PDB entry 5JCN | X-ray diffraction, 2.29 A resolution | chain A

# Chain A
Molecule: Os09g0567300 protein
Organism: Oryza sativa subsp. japonica
Reference sequence: Q652L6 (Q652L6_ORYSJ); residues 1-435 here = UniProt positions 1-435
Amino-acid sequence (451 residues; each row starts with the number of its first residue; numbers below 1 keep their minus sign (His-15 is residue -15)):
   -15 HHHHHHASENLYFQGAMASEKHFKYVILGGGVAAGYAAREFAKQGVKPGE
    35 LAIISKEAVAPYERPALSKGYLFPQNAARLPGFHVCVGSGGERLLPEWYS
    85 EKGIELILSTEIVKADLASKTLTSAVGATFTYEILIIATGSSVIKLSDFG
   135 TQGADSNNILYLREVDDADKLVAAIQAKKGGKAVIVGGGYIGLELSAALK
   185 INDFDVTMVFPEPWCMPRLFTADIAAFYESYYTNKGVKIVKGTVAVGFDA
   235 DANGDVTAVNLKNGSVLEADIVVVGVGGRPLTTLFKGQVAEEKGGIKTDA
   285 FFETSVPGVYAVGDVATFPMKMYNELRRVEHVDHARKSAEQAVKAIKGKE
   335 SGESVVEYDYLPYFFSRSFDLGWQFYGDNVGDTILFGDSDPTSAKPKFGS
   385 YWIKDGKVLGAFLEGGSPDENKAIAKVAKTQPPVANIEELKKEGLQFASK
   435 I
Disordered / not traced: -15 to 3, 419-421
Sequence notes: expression tag (-15 to 0); engineered mutation Phe349 (Tyr in Q652L6)
Ligand contacts:
  - ascorbic acid (ASC): Glu47, Pro49, Ala50, Lys53, Gly72, Val316, Arg320, Phe349, Arg351
  - FAD (flavin-adenine dinucleotide): Leu12, Gly13, Gly14, Gly15, Val16, Ala17, Ala18, Ile38, Ser39, Lys40, Glu41, Arg48, Pro49, Leu51, Ser52, Lys53, Thr94, Glu95, Ile96, Ala122, Thr123, Gly124, Ser125, Leu146, Arg147, Glu148, Ile175, Glu178, Leu265, Leu268, Val296, Gly297, Asp298, Glu314, His315, Val316, Asp317, Ala319, Phe349
  - NAD (nicotinamide-adenine-dinucleotide): Ser52, Lys53, Phe133, Arg147, Val170, Gly171, Gly172, Gly173, Tyr174, Ile175, Gly176, Glu178, Val193, Phe194, Pro195, Glu196, Pro201, Arg202, Val228, Gly259, Val260, Gly261, Gly262, Glu314, His315, Phe349, Ser350
Swiss-Prot annotation at these positions:
  - binding site (FAD): Gly14 to Ala17, Glu41, Arg48, Lys53, Ile96, Arg147, Glu148, Asp298, Val316
  - binding site (NAD(+)): Gly172 to Glu178, Glu196, Arg202, Gly261, Glu314, His315
  - binding site (NADP(+)): Tyr174 to Glu178, Arg202, Gly261, Glu314, His315
  - binding site (L-ascorbate): Arg320, Arg351
  - mutagenesis: Cys70 (C70A: No effect on catalytic activity; C70S: Slight reduction of catalytic activity), Gly72 (G72N: Slight reduction of catalytic activity), Glu196 (E196A: Reduces catalytic activity 2-fold), Arg320 (R320A: Reduces catalytic activity 5-fold), Arg351 (R351A: No effect on catalytic activity)
What the authors report for this chain:
  - conformationally variable residues: Phe349
  - mutagenesis - E196A, R320A: decreased catalytic activity
  - catalytic residues: Arg320
  - binding site for ascorbic acid: Gly72, Arg320, Arg351
  - mutagenesis - E196A (16-fold): increased binding to NADP
  - mutagenesis - E196A: unchanged binding to NAD
  - mutagenesis - C70A: unchanged catalytic activity

# In short
Ligands of chain A: flavin-adenine dinucleotide, NAD and ascorbic acid. UniProt lists 12 FAD-binding residues,
12 NAD+-binding residues, 9 NADP+-binding residues and L-ascorbate-binding residues Arg320 and Arg351. The
paper reports the catalytic residue Arg320; E196A and R320A reduce catalytic activity.
Chain A is Os09g0567300 protein (Oryza sativa subsp. japonica); the structure, Structure and catalytic
mechanism of monodehydroascorbate reductase, MDHAR, from Oryza sativa L. japonica, was determined by X-ray
diffraction together with 5JCI, 5JCK, 5JCL and 5JCM from the same study.
